PDB entry 7UCF | X-ray diffraction, 4.00 A resolution | chains H and L of the 6 polymer chains in the assembly

Chain H:
Protein: 10-1074 Fab heavy chain
Source organism: Homo sapiens
Notes: antibody fragment or engineered binder
Amino-acid sequence (243 residues; numbered 1 to 243; the number before each row is that of its first residue):
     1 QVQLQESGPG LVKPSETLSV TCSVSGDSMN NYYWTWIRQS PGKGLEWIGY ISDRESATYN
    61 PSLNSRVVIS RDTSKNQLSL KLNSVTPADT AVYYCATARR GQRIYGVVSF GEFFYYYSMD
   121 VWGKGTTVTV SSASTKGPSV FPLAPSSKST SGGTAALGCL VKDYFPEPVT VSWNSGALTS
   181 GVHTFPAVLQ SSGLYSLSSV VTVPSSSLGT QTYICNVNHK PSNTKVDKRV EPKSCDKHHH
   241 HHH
Not modelled in the structure: 1, 149-153, 236-243
Disulfides: Cys159-Cys215

Chain L:
Protein: 10-1074 Fab light chain
Source organism: Homo sapiens
Notes: antibody fragment or engineered binder
Amino-acid sequence (214 residues; each row starts with the number of its first residue):
     6 SYVRPLSVAL GETARISCGR QALGSRAVQW YQHRPGQAPI LLIYNNQDRP SGIPERFSGT
    66 PDINFGTRAT LTISGVEAGD EADYYCHMWD SRSGFSWSFG GATRLTVLGQ PKAAPSVTLF
   126 PPSSEELQAN KATLVCLISD FYPGAVTVAW KADSSPVKAG VETTTPSKQS NNKYAASSYL
   186 SLTPEQWKSH RSYSCQVTHE GSTVEKTVAP TECS
Not modelled in the structure: 6-7, 219
Disulfides: Cys23-Cys91, Cys141-Cys200

Chain H / chain L interface:
Pairs across the interface - 73 pairs, chain H then chain L:
  Gly44(H) - Tyr90(L)
  Leu45(H) - Tyr90(L)
  Leu45(H) - Phe104(L)
  Trp47(H) - His92(L)
  Trp47(H) - Trp94(L)  hydrophobic
  Trp47(H) - Phe100(L)  hydrophobic
  Trp47(H) - Ser101(L)
  Trp47(H) - Trp102(L)
  Trp47(H) - Phe104(L)  hydrophobic
  Tyr50(H) - Phe100(L)
  Tyr50(H) - Trp102(L)  hydrophobic
  Tyr59(H) - Trp102(L)
  Asn60(H) - Trp102(L)
  Pro61(H) - Trp102(L)
  Tyr94(H) - Gln42(L)
  Tyr94(H) - Ala43(L)  hydrophobic
  Arg103(H) - Ser30(L)
  Arg103(H) - Arg31(L)  hydrogen bond (side chain-backbone)
  Arg103(H) - Asp67(L)  salt bridge
  Tyr105(H) - Ser30(L)
  Tyr105(H) - Ser96(L)
  Phe114(H) - Ala32(L)  hydrophobic
  Phe114(H) - Trp94(L)  hydrophobic
  Phe114(H) - Asp95(L)
  Tyr115(H) - Trp94(L)
  Tyr116(H) - Ala32(L)  hydrophobic
  Tyr116(H) - Gln34(L)
  Tyr116(H) - Asn50(L)
  Tyr116(H) - Trp94(L)  hydrophobic
  Tyr117(H) - Gln34(L)
  Tyr117(H) - Tyr36(L)
  Tyr117(H) - His92(L)
  Tyr117(H) - Trp94(L)
  Ser118(H) - Gln34(L)
  Ser118(H) - Tyr36(L)
  Ser118(H) - Leu46(L)
  Ser118(H) - Tyr49(L)
  Met119(H) - Tyr36(L)  hydrogen bond (backbone-side chain)
  Met119(H) - Leu46(L)
  Trp122(H) - Tyr36(L)  hydrophobic
  Trp122(H) - Ala43(L)  hydrophobic
  Trp122(H) - Pro44(L)
  Gly123(H) - Ala43(L)
  Phe141(H) - Ser128(L)
  Phe141(H) - Glu130(L)
  Phe141(H) - Glu131(L)
  Pro142(H) - Ser128(L)
  Pro142(H) - Glu130(L)
  Ala144(H) - Phe125(L)
  Ser147(H) - Cys218(L)  hydrogen bond
  Lys148(H) - Cys218(L)
  Ala156(H) - Phe125(L)
  Lys162(H) - Glu131(L)
  Lys162(H) - Thr138(L)
  His183(H) - Ser144(L)
  Phe185(H) - Leu142(L)  hydrophobic
  Phe185(H) - Ile143(L)
  Phe185(H) - Ala181(L)
  Phe185(H) - Ser182(L)
  Pro186(H) - Ser172(L)
  Pro186(H) - Ser182(L)
  Val188(H) - Glu167(L)
  Val188(H) - Thr169(L)
  Val188(H) - Tyr184(L)  hydrophobic
  Leu189(H) - Glu167(L)
  Ser191(H) - Glu167(L)
  Leu197(H) - Tyr184(L)
  Ser198(H) - Val140(L)
  Ser198(H) - Tyr184(L)  hydrogen bond
  Val200(H) - Leu142(L)  hydrophobic
  Lys228(H) - Glu130(L)  salt bridge
  Lys233(H) - Cys218(L)  hydrogen bond (side chain-backbone)
  Cys235(H) - Cys218(L)  disulfide
Interface residues without a listed pair, chain H (50 interface residues in all): Ile37, Gln39, Glu46, Ile48, Gly49, Thr58, Val140, Leu143, Ser146, Leu160, Ala187, Gln190, Arg229
Interface residues without a listed pair, chain L (42 interface residues in all): His38, Asn51, Thr168, Gln174, Ala180
Disulfides between the chains: Cys235(H)-Cys218(L)

Overview:
Chain H and chain L form an interface of 50 and 42 residues respectively, with 1 disulfide bond, 5 hydrogen
bonds and 2 salt bridges. Polar pairs include Arg103(H)-Asp67(L), Lys228(H)-Glu130(L) and Arg103(H)-Arg31(L).
Here chain H is 10-1074 Fab heavy chain and chain L is 10-1074 Fab light chain, both from Homo sapiens. Entry
7UCF (Structure of the BG505 SOSIP.664 trimer in complex with neutralizing antibody Fab fragments 10-1074 and
BG24) was determined by X-ray diffraction, deposited together with 7UCE and 7UCG.
